Entry 3A6C (X-ray diffraction, 1.80 A resolution); this record covers chains H and Y of the 3 polymer chains in the assembly.

# Chain H
Molecule: IG VH, anti-lysozyme
Source organism: Mus musculus
Amino-acid sequence (114 residues; each row starts with the number of its first residue):
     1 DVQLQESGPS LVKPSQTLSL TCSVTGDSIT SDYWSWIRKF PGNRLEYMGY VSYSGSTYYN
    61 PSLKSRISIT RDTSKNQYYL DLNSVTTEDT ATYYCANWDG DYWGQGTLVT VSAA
Disulfide bonds: C22-C95

# Chain Y
Molecule: Lysozyme C
Source organism: Gallus gallus
Notes: EC 3.2.1.17
UniProt: P00698 (LYSC_CHICK); residues 1-129 here correspond to UniProt positions 19-147 (UniProt number = residue number + 18)
Amino-acid sequence (129 residues; numbered 1 to 129; the number before each row is that of its first residue):
     1 KVFGRCELAA AMKRHGLDNY RGYSLGNWVC AAKFESNFNT QATNRNTDGS TDYGILQINS
    61 RWWCNDGRTP GSRNLCNIPC SALLSSDITA SVNCAKKIVS DGNGMNAWVA WRNRCKGTDV
   121 QAWIRGCRL
UniProt features mapped onto this chain:
  - active site: E35, D52
  - binding site (substrate): D101
Disulfide bonds: C6-C127, C30-C115, C64-C80, C76-C94
Reported in the primary citation:
  - conformationally variable residues (side-chain flip): N19

# Interface between chain H and chain Y
Residue-residue contacts - 33 pairs, chain H then chain Y:
  T30(H) - R73(Y)
  T30(H) - L75(Y)
  S31(H) - R73(Y)  hydrogen bond (side chain-backbone)
  S31(H) - N74(Y)
  S31(H) - L75(Y)
  D32(H) - L75(Y)
  D32(H) - N77(Y)  hydrogen bond
  D32(H) - K97(Y)  salt bridge
  Y33(H) - W63(Y)
  Y33(H) - K97(Y)  hydrogen bond (side chain-backbone)
  Y33(H) - I98(Y)
  Y33(H) - D101(Y)
  Y50(H) - R21(Y)  hydrogen bond
  Y50(H) - S100(Y)  hydrogen bond (side chain-backbone)
  S52(H) - D101(Y)  hydrogen bond
  S52(H) - G102(Y)
  Y53(H) - W62(Y)  hydrophobic
  Y53(H) - W63(Y)  hydrophobic
  Y53(H) - L75(Y)  hydrophobic
  Y53(H) - D101(Y)
  Y53(H) - N103(Y)  hydrogen bond
  S54(H) - D101(Y)  hydrogen bond
  S54(H) - N103(Y)
  S56(H) - D101(Y)  hydrogen bond
  S56(H) - G102(Y)  hydrogen bond (side chain-backbone)
  Y58(H) - R21(Y)
  Y58(H) - S100(Y)
  Y58(H) - D101(Y)  hydrogen bond (side chain-backbone)
  Y58(H) - G102(Y)  hydrogen bond (side chain-backbone)
  W98(H) - K97(Y)
  W98(H) - S100(Y)
  D99(H) - N77(Y)  hydrogen bond
  D99(H) - K97(Y)  salt bridge
Also at the interface, not in a pair above, chain H (13 interface residues in all): N97
Also at the interface, not in a pair above, chain Y (15 interface residues in all): Y20, K96
Interface features reported in the paper:
  - hot spots on chain H (mutagenesis) - Y33A: decreased binding to Lysozyme C (chain Y) (citing earlier work)

# Summary
Chain H and chain Y form an interface of 13 and 15 residues respectively, with 13 hydrogen bonds and 2 salt
bridges. Polar contacts include D32(H)-K97(Y), D99(H)-K97(Y) and S31(H)-R73(Y). The paper reports that Y33A of
chain H reduces binding to Lysozyme C (chain Y); conformational variability at N19(Y).
Here chain H is IG VH, anti-lysozyme (Mus musculus) and chain Y is Lysozyme C (Gallus gallus). Entry 3A6C
(Crystal Structure of HyHEL-10 Fv mutant LN92D complexed with hen egg white lysozyme) was determined by X-ray
diffraction together with 3A67 and 3A6B from the same study.
